Entry 3MMG (X-ray diffraction, 1.70 A resolution); this record covers chains A and C.

Chain A:
Name: Nuclear inclusion protein A
From: Tobacco vein mottling virus
UniProtKB: Q9J0W2 (Q9J0W2_TVMV); numbering as in UniProt (aligned over 1-241)
Amino-acid sequence (241 residues; row label = number of the first residue in the row):
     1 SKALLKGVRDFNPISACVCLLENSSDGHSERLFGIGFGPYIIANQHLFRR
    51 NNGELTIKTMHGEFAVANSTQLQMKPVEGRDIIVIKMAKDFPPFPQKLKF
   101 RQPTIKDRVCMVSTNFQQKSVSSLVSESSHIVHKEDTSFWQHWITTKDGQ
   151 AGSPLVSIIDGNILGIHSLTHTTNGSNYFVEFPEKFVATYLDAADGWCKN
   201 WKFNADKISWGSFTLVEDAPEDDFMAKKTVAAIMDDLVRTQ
Disordered / not traced: 218-241
Differences from the reference sequence: engineered mutation Ala65 (Lys in Q9J0W2), Ala67 (Lys in Q9J0W2), Ala151 (Cys in Q9J0W2)
What the authors report for this chain:
  - catalytic residues: His46, Asp81
  - binding site for Nuclear inclusion protein B fragment: Glu30, His46, Arg49, Thr146, Asp148, His167, Leu169, Phe203, Trp210, Leu215
  - specificity-determining residues: Glu30, Asp148 (proposed by the authors, not directly observed)

Chain C:
Name: Nuclear inclusion protein B fragment
Amino-acid sequence (8 residues; each row starts with the number of its first residue):
     2 ETVRFQSD
Disordered / not traced: 9

How chain A and chain C interact:
Residue-residue contacts (41):
  Leu32(A) - Ser8(C)
  His46(A) - Phe6(C)
  His46(A) - Ser8(C)  hydrogen bond
  Arg49(A) - Phe6(C)
  Arg49(A) - Ser8(C)  hydrogen bond (side chain-backbone)
  Asp81(A) - Phe6(C)
  Thr146(A) - Gln7(C)  hydrogen bond
  Lys147(A) - Gln7(C)
  Asp148(A) - Arg5(C)  salt bridge
  Asp148(A) - Gln7(C)  hydrogen bond
  Gly149(A) - Gln7(C)  hydrogen bond (backbone-backbone)
  Ala151(A) - Gln7(C)
  Ala151(A) - Ser8(C)
  His167(A) - Gln7(C)  hydrogen bond
  Ser168(A) - Phe6(C)
  Ser168(A) - Gln7(C)  hydrogen bond (backbone-backbone)
  Leu169(A) - Val4(C)  hydrophobic
  Leu169(A) - Arg5(C)
  Leu169(A) - Phe6(C)  hydrophobic
  Thr170(A) - Val4(C)
  Thr170(A) - Arg5(C)  hydrogen bond (backbone-backbone)
  Thr170(A) - Gln7(C)
  His171(A) - Thr3(C)
  Thr172(A) - Thr3(C)  hydrogen bond
  Thr172(A) - Val4(C)
  Thr172(A) - Arg5(C)
  Asn177(A) - Gln7(C)
  Phe203(A) - Phe6(C)  hydrophobic
  Trp210(A) - Phe6(C)  hydrophobic
  Phe213(A) - Glu2(C)
  Phe213(A) - Val4(C)  hydrophobic
  Thr214(A) - Glu2(C)  hydrogen bond (backbone-backbone)
  Thr214(A) - Thr3(C)
  Thr214(A) - Val4(C)  hydrogen bond (backbone-backbone)
  Leu215(A) - Val4(C)
  Leu215(A) - Arg5(C)
  Leu215(A) - Phe6(C)  hydrophobic
  Val216(A) - Thr3(C)
  Val216(A) - Val4(C)  hydrogen bond (backbone-backbone)
  Val216(A) - Arg5(C)
  Glu217(A) - Phe6(C)
Also at the interface, not in a pair above, chain A (27 interface residues in all): Glu30, Gln150, Tyr178, Ser212

Summary:
27 residues of chain A face 7 of chain C across their interface; the contacts include 12 hydrogen bonds and 1
salt bridge. Polar contacts include Asp148(A)-Arg5(C), His46(A)-Ser8(C) and Arg49(A)-Ser8(C). The paper
reports catalytic residues His46(A) and Asp81(A); a binding site for Nuclear inclusion protein B fragment at
Glu30(A), His46(A) and Arg49(A) among others.
Here chain A is Nuclear inclusion protein A (Tobacco vein mottling virus) and chain C is Nuclear inclusion
protein B fragment. Entry 3MMG (Crystal structure of tobacco vein mottling virus protease) was determined by
X-ray diffraction.
